Entry 7WID (X-ray diffraction, 1.90 A resolution); this record covers chains C and D of the 14 polymer chains in the assembly.

== Chain C (and D) ==
Name: ATP-dependent Clp protease proteolytic subunit
From: Staphylococcus aureus
Notes: EC 3.4.21.92; chain D of this document is another copy of the same molecule, construct and numbering; everything in this record applies to it too
Reference sequence: A0A0D1I3W4 (A0A0D1I3W4_STAAU); residues 1-195 here = UniProt positions 1-195
Sequence (195 residues; each row starts with the number of its first residue):
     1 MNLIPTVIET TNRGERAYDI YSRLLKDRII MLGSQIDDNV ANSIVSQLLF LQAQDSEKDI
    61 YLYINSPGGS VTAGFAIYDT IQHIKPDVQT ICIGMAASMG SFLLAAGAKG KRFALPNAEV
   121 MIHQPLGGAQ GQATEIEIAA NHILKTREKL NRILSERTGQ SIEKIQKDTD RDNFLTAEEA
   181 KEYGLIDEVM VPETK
Not modelled in the structure: 1-2, 10-15, 194-195 (chain D: 1-2, 10-16, 194-195)
Bound ions: Mg2+: Ile81, Pro86
Residues lining bound ligands:
  - 9DF ((6S,9aS)-6-[(2S)-butan-2-yl]-8-(naphthalen-1-ylmethyl)-4,7-bis(oxidanylidene)-N-[4,4,4-tris(fluoranyl)butyl]-3,6,9,9a-tetrahydro-2H-pyrazino[1,2-a]pyrimidine-1-carboxamide), molecule 1: Arg23, Leu24, Asp27, Ile29, Met31, Tyr61, Tyr63, Ile91, Ile93, Leu115, Met190
  - 9DF, molecule 2: Val45, Ser46, Leu49, Phe50, Ala53, Thr80, His83
Reported in the primary citation:
  - binding site for 9DF: Asp27, Leu49, Gln52, Tyr61
  - specificity-determining residues: Ile91

== Chain C / chain D interface ==
Contacting residue pairs (54):
  Arg16(C) - Ile8(D)
  Tyr18(C) - Ile8(D)
  Ser22(C) - Pro5(D)
  Ser22(C) - Thr6(D)  hydrogen bond (side chain-backbone)
  Leu25(C) - Pro5(D)  hydrophobic
  Leu25(C) - Val7(D)  hydrophobic
  Asp38(C) - Gly33(D)
  Asp38(C) - Asn65(D)
  Asn39(C) - Tyr21(D)
  Asn42(C) - Tyr21(D)
  Asn42(C) - Met31(D)
  Asn42(C) - Gly33(D)  hydrogen bond (side chain-backbone)
  Asn42(C) - Tyr63(D)  hydrogen bond
  Asn42(C) - Asn65(D)
  Ser43(C) - Pro5(D)
  Ser43(C) - Tyr21(D)  hydrogen bond (backbone-side chain)
  Val45(C) - Tyr63(D)  hydrophobic
  Ser46(C) - Ile20(D)
  Ser46(C) - Tyr21(D)
  Ser46(C) - Leu24(D)
  Ser46(C) - Met31(D)
  Gln47(C) - Pro5(D)
  Leu49(C) - Ile29(D)  hydrophobic
  Phe50(C) - Val7(D)  hydrophobic
  Phe50(C) - Glu9(D)
  Phe50(C) - Ile20(D)  hydrophobic
  Phe50(C) - Arg23(D)
  Gln52(C) - Glu193(D)
  Thr72(C) - Gly94(D)
  Thr72(C) - Met95(D)
  Thr72(C) - Glu119(D)
  Phe75(C) - Asn117(D)
  Ala76(C) - Ile93(D)
  Ala76(C) - Gly94(D)
  Tyr78(C) - Asn117(D)
  Asp79(C) - Leu115(D)
  Asp79(C) - Pro116(D)
  Asp79(C) - Asn117(D)  hydrogen bond (side chain-backbone)
  Asp79(C) - Ala118(D)  hydrogen bond (side chain-backbone)
  Thr80(C) - Ile93(D)
  Gln82(C) - Pro192(D)
  His83(C) - Met190(D)
  His83(C) - Val191(D)
  His83(C) - Glu193(D)
  Lys85(C) - Glu193(D)
  Gln132(C) - Arg171(D)  hydrogen bond
  Thr134(C) - Arg171(D)
  Glu135(C) - Arg171(D)  salt bridge
  Ile138(C) - Arg171(D)
  Ile138(C) - Asp172(D)
  His142(C) - Glu119(D)  salt bridge
  His142(C) - Phe174(D)
  Lys149(C) - Asn117(D)  hydrogen bond (side chain-backbone)
  Ile153(C) - Asn117(D)
Interface residues without a listed pair, chain C (32 interface residues in all): Asp19, Ala41

== In short ==
The interface between chain C and chain D involves 32 residues on one side and 29 on the other; the contacts
include 8 hydrogen bonds and 2 salt bridges. Polar contacts include Glu135(C)-Arg171(D), His142(C)-Glu119(D)
and Ser22(C)-Thr6(D). From the paper: a binding site for 9DF at Asp27(C), Leu49(C) and Gln52(C) among others;
the specificity determinant Ile91(C).
Chain C and chain D are both ATP-dependent Clp protease proteolytic subunit (Staphylococcus aureus); the
structure, Crystal structure of Staphylococcus aureus ClpP in complex with ZG180, was determined by X-ray
diffraction together with 7WGS, 7WH5 and 7XBZ from the same study.
